PDB entry 1KK6 | X-ray diffraction, 2.50 A resolution | chains A and C of the 3 polymer chains in the assembly

Chain A (and C):
Name: Streptogramin A acetyltransferase
From: Enterococcus faecium
Notes: EC 2.3.1.-; chain C of this document is another copy of the same molecule, construct and numbering; everything in this record applies to it too
Reference sequence: P50870 (VATD_ENTFC); residue numbers follow UniProt; this construct covers 1-209
Amino-acid sequence (209 residues; row label = number of the first residue in the row):
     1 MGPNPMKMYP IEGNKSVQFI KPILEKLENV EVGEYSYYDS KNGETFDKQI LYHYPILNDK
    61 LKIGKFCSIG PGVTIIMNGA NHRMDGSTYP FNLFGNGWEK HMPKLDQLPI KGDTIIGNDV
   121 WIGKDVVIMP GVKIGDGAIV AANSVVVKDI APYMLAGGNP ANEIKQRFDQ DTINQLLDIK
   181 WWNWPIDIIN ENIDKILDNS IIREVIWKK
Disordered / not traced: 208-209 (chain C: 206-209)
UniProt features mapped onto this chain:
  - active site: H82
  - mutagenesis: H82 (H82A: 105-fold decrease in activity)

Interface between chain A and chain C:
Residue-residue contacts - 60 pairs, chain A then chain C:
  L51(A) with K124(C)
  Y52(A) with P71(C)
  A80(A) with W121(C)
  H82(A) with Y37(C); S68(C); W121(C)
  R83(A) with L197(C); D198(C)
  M84(A) with I139(C), hydrophobic; R167(C), hydrogen bond (backbone-side chain)
  D85(A) with F168(C); L197(C); D198(C); N199(C), hydrogen bond (backbone-side chain)
  G86(A) with R167(C), hydrogen bond (backbone-side chain); I196(C); L197(C), hydrogen bond (backbone-backbone); N199(C)
  S87(A) with D119(C), hydrogen bond; W181(C); I196(C), hydrogen bond (backbone-backbone); L197(C)
  T88(A) with S68(C); D119(C); W121(C); I139(C); R167(C)
  Y89(A) with F19(C); Y35(C), hydrogen bond (side chain-backbone); Y37(C), hydrophobic; F66(C); S68(C); D119(C)
  P90(A) with Y37(C); S68(C)
  F91(A) with I193(C), hydrophobic; L197(C), hydrophobic
  L93(A) with I11(C)
  F94(A) with P3(C), hydrophobic; P10(C), hydrophobic; I11(C), hydrophobic; V17(C), hydrophobic; F19(C), hydrophobic; Y37(C), hydrophobic
  N96(A) with M1(C); G2(C), hydrogen bond (backbone-backbone)
  W98(A) with M1(C); G2(C); P3(C); Y35(C), hydrophobic; N190(C), hydrogen bond; I193(C)
  H101(A) with I193(C); D194(C), salt bridge; L197(C)
  V127(A) with N143(C)
  N159(A) with N143(C), hydrogen bond (side chain-backbone); G158(C); N159(C), hydrogen bond (backbone-backbone)
  P160(A) with G158(C)
Other interface residues (no listed pair), chain A (27 interface residues in all): T74, N81, G95, G97, M129, V145
Other interface residues (no listed pair), chain C (32 interface residues in all): C67, A142, I189

In short:
27 residues of chain A and 32 residues of chain C are in contact; the contacts include 11 hydrogen bonds and 1
salt bridge. Polar contacts include H101(A)-D194(C), M84(A)-R167(C) and D85(A)-N199(C). From UniProt:
active-site residue H82(A) and one mutagenesis site on chain A.
Both chains are Streptogramin A acetyltransferase (Enterococcus faecium). Entry 1KK6 (Crystal Structure of
Vat(D) (Form I)) was determined by X-ray diffraction together with 1KHR, 1KK4 and 1KK5 from the same study.
